7JTK - chains F and J of the 39 polymer chains in the assembly; structure by electron microscopy, 3.20 A resolution.

Chain F:
Protein: Flagellar radial spoke protein 3
Organism: Chlamydomonas reinhardtii
UniProtKB: A8J2J7 (A8J2J7_CHLRE); numbering as in UniProt (aligned over 1-516)
Chain sequence (516 residues; numbered 1 to 516; the number before each row is that of its first residue):
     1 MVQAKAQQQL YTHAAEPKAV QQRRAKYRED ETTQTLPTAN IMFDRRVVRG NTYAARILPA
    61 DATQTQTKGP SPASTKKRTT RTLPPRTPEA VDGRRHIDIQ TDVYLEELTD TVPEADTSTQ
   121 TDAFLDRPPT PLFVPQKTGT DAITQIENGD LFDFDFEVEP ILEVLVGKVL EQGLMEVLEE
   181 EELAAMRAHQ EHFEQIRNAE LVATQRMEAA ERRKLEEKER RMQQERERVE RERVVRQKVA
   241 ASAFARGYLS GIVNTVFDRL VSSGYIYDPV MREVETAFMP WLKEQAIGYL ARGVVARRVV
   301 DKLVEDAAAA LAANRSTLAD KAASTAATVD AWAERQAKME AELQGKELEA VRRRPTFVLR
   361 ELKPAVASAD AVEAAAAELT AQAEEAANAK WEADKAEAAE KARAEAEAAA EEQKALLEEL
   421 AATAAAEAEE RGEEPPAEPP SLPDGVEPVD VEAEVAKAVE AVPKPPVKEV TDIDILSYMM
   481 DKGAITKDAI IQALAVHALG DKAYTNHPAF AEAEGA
Unresolved in the structure: 1-138, 265-267, 387-467, 510-516

Chain J:
Protein: Flagellar radial spoke protein 5
Organism: Chlamydomonas reinhardtii
Notes: EC 1.-.-.-
UniProtKB: Q27YU7 (RSP5_CHLRE); numbering as in UniProt (aligned over 1-521)
Chain sequence (521 residues; each row starts with the number of its first residue):
     1 MSEPGEEPVA APAGPAPDPV LNELYGSERP AVELLPGVPL SPIVNSCWLP ADAKAMLAES
    61 WIPVPPEDAG EEAGPPPPAF EAAAPEYNEL VRRLAKTAPF RKWNELTIQA KQLEQEVAGL
   121 KGPDAEAKQA ELENVKVQIA DAEAAVAEVK QSFSDDPLSL TGWMQALTDL ADGGMTTFEV
   181 SGQGWPYCSL RQLFGEMPSA APPAGFFDGV ERVLGTFKRR YEKERGPGSV QLMLKLAPNV
   241 FSDAWSTGGA PAAVAAVEAY VERARANVFG PDGGVTPEGV PEPLDLVQLV WWDFAAADPL
   301 PVLKALQRMA TDQLQVDEDS GEVSVSEPKK IRGIGLVDFP ADRLKAAIQA GVPITCVQVE
   361 HSVLVRSAQP VLDLCAKYGI KVLARGGTLG GLLSAKYLGA PPPDPVRGDA DLDSVPGCLD
   421 AVNNVGGWAR LQAALAVIKG IADKHGVKPE TVALRWQIDA GCFPLVTTRW SSRVWRQFGY
   481 EGWSSFEVSG GRPGVDGPLF QVESFLDVED VRALAGLAAV H
Unresolved in the structure: 1-15, 64-77, 317-322, 519-521
UniProt features mapped onto this chain:
  - modified residue (Asymmetric dimethylarginine): Arg191, Arg366

Interface between chain F and chain J:
Contacting residue pairs (48; chain F residue first):
  Thr328(F) - Gly399(J)  hydrogen bond (side chain-backbone)
  Val329(F) - Pro401(J)
  Trp332(F) - Lys396(J)
  Trp332(F) - Glu481(J)
  Arg335(F) - Glu481(J)  salt bridge
  Gln336(F) - Glu481(J)
  Leu343(F) - Ser485(J)
  Leu343(F) - Val488(J)  hydrophobic
  Glu347(F) - Ser485(J)
  Ala350(F) - Glu487(J)
  Val351(F) - Ala82(J)
  Val351(F) - Ala83(J)  hydrophobic
  Arg354(F) - Ala82(J)  hydrogen bond (side chain-backbone)
  Arg354(F) - Asn88(J)  hydrogen bond
  Pro355(F) - Phe80(J)  hydrophobic
  Pro355(F) - Ala82(J)
  Val358(F) - Phe80(J)  hydrophobic
  Leu476(F) - Phe80(J)  hydrophobic
  Ser477(F) - Ala79(J)
  Ser477(F) - Phe80(J)  hydrogen bond (side chain-backbone)
  Met480(F) - Ala79(J)
  Met480(F) - Phe80(J)  hydrophobic
  Lys487(F) - Glu86(J)
  Lys487(F) - Tyr87(J)
  Asp488(F) - Lys150(J)  salt bridge
  Ile490(F) - Tyr87(J)  hydrophobic
  Ile491(F) - Glu86(J)
  Ile491(F) - Tyr87(J)  hydrophobic
  Ile491(F) - Lys150(J)
  Gln492(F) - Trp103(J)
  Leu494(F) - Val91(J)
  Ala495(F) - Val91(J)
  Ala495(F) - Leu94(J)  hydrophobic
  Ala495(F) - Ala95(J)
  Ala495(F) - Phe100(J)  hydrophobic
  Val496(F) - Phe100(J)  hydrophobic
  Ala498(F) - Ala95(J)  hydrophobic
  Leu499(F) - Ala95(J)
  Leu499(F) - Asn104(J)
  Lys502(F) - Glu23(J)
  Lys502(F) - Asn104(J)  hydrogen bond (backbone-side chain)
  Ala503(F) - Asn104(J)
  Tyr504(F) - Trp103(J)  hydrophobic
  Tyr504(F) - Asn104(J)  hydrogen bond (backbone-side chain)
  Tyr504(F) - Ile108(J)  hydrophobic
  His507(F) - Ile108(J)
  His507(F) - Gln112(J)
  Ala509(F) - Lys111(J)
Interface residues without a listed pair, chain F (33 interface residues in all): Thr325, Lys346, Ile473
Interface residues without a listed pair, chain J (31 interface residues in all): Pro78, Thr107, Ala395, Ala400, Arg476, Gly482

In short:
The interface between chain F and chain J involves 33 residues on one side and 31 on the other, with 6
hydrogen bonds and 2 salt bridges. Polar pairs include Arg335(F)-Glu481(J), Asp488(F)-Lys150(J) and
Thr328(F)-Gly399(J).
Chain F is Flagellar radial spoke protein 3 and chain J is Flagellar radial spoke protein 5, both from
Chlamydomonas reinhardtii; the structure, Radial spoke 1 isolated from Chlamydomonas reinhardtii, was
determined by electron microscopy together with 7JTS from the same study.
